PDB entry 8TAO | electron microscopy, 2.90 A resolution | chains A and B of the 4 polymer chains in the assembly

== Chain A (and B) ==
Molecule: Metabotropic glutamate receptor 5
Source organism: Homo sapiens
Notes: chain B of this document is another copy of the same molecule, construct and numbering; everything in this record applies to it too
Reference sequence: P41594 (GRM5_HUMAN); numbering as in UniProt (aligned over 20-876)
Amino-acid sequence (881 residues; row label = number of the first residue in the row; numbers below 1 keep their minus sign (Met-4 is residue -4)):
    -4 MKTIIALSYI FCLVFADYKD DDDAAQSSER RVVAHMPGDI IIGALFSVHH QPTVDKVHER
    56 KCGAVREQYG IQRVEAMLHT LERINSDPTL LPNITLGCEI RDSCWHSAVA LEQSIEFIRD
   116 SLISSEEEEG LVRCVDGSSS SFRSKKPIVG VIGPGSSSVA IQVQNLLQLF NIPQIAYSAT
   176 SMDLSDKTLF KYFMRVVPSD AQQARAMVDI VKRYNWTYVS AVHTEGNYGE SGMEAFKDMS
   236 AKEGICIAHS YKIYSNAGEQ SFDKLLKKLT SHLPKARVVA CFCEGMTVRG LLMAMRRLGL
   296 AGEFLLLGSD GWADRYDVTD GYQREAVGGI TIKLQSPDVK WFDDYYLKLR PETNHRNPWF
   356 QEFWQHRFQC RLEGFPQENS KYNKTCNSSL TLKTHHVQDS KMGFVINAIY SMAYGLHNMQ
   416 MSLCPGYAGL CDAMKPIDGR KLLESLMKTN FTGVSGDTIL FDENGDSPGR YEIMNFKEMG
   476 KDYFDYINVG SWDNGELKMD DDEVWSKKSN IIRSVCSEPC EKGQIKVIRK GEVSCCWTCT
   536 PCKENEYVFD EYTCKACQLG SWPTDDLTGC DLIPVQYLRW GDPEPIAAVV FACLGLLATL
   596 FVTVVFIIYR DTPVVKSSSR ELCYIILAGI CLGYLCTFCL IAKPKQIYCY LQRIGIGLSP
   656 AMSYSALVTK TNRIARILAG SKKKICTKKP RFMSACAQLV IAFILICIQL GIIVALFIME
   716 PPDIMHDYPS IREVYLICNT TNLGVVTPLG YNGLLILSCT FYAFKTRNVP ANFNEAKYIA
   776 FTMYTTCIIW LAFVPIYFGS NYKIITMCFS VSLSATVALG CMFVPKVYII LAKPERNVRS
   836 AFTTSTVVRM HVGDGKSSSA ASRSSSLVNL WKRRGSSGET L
Disordered / not traced: -4 to 22, 122-139, 677-685, 827-876 (chain B: -4 to 24, 122-139, 674-686, 827-876)
Differences from the reference sequence: initiating methionine (-4); expression tag (-3 to 19)
Disulfide bonds: Cys57-Cys99, Cys241-Cys530, Cys365-Cys381, Cys419-Cys426, Cys511-Cys531, Cys515-Cys534, Cys537-Cys549, Cys552-Cys565, Cys644-Cys733
Small-molecule neighbours: quisqualate (QUS; (S)-2-amino-3-(3,5-dioxo-[1,2,4]oxadiazolidin-2-yl)-propionic acid): Tyr64, Trp100, Gly150, Ser151, Ser152, Ser173, Ala174, Thr175, Tyr223, Glu279, Gly280, Asp305, Gly306, Arg310, Lys396
UniProt features mapped onto this chain:
  - binding site (L-glutamate): Tyr64, Ser152, Ser173 to Thr175, Tyr223, Asp305, Lys396
  - modified residue: Ser861 (Phosphoserine), Arg869 (Omega-N-methylarginine)
  - glycosylation (N-linked (GlcNAc...) asparagine): Asn88, Asn210, Asn378, Asn382, Asn445, Asn734
  - mutagenesis: Ser613 (S613A/K: Increased constitutive signaling activity), Ser614 (S614D: Decreased constitutive signaling activity), Lys665 (K665A: Increased constitutive signaling activity), Glu770 (E770A: Increased constitutive signaling activity)
From the paper describing this entry:
  - contacts within the chain: Glu111-Arg114
  - conformationally variable residues (helix shift, side-chain flip): Tyr779, Trp785
  - binding site for the ligand YKU: Tyr659, Thr781, Cys782, Trp785, Ser809

== Interface between chain A and chain B ==
Residue-residue contacts (32; chain A residue first):
  His53(A) - Lys182(B)  hydrogen bond (side chain-backbone)
  His53(A) - Thr183(B)  hydrogen bond (side chain-backbone)
  Arg55(A) - Leu164(B)
  Ala103(A) - Leu164(B)
  Leu106(A) - Leu164(B)  hydrophobic
  Glu107(A) - Leu164(B)
  Ile110(A) - Leu117(B)  hydrophobic
  Ile110(A) - Leu164(B)  hydrophobic
  Ile110(A) - Phe165(B)  hydrophobic
  Arg114(A) - Leu117(B)  hydrogen bond (side chain-backbone)
  Arg114(A) - Ser120(B)
  Leu117(A) - Ile110(B)  hydrophobic
  Leu117(A) - Arg114(B)  hydrogen bond (backbone-side chain)
  Leu117(A) - Leu117(B)  hydrophobic
  Ile118(A) - Ile118(B)  hydrophobic
  Glu121(A) - Arg114(B)
  Gln157(A) - Asn160(B)
  Asn160(A) - Leu106(B)
  Asn160(A) - Gln157(B)
  Leu161(A) - Ile110(B)  hydrophobic
  Leu164(A) - Arg55(B)
  Leu164(A) - Leu106(B)  hydrophobic
  Lys182(A) - His53(B)
  Thr183(A) - His53(B)  hydrogen bond (backbone-side chain)
  Leu184(A) - Tyr249(B)
  Lys186(A) - His53(B)
  Tyr249(A) - Leu184(B)
  Arg524(A) - Gly526(B)
  Arg524(A) - Tyr547(B)
  Gly526(A) - Ser529(B)
  Tyr547(A) - Lys525(B)
  Ile791(A) - Ala787(B)
Also at the interface, not in a pair above, chain A (33 interface residues in all): Val52, Ser120, Phe165, Ile523, Lys525, Lys538, Glu541, Asp545, Ala787, Gly794
Also at the interface, not in a pair above, chain B (33 interface residues in all): Val52, Ala103, Glu107, Glu121, Gln163, Lys186, Arg524, Glu527, Lys538, Glu541, Thr548, Ile791

== In short ==
Chain A and chain B each contribute 33 residues to their interface; the contacts include 5 hydrogen bonds.
Polar contacts include His53(A)-Lys182(B), His53(A)-Thr183(B) and Arg114(A)-Leu117(B). Ligands of chain A:
quisqualate. From the paper: a binding site for the ligand YKU at Tyr659(A), Thr781(A) and Cys782(A) among
others; conformational variability at Tyr779(A) and Trp785(A).
Both chains are Metabotropic glutamate receptor 5 (Homo sapiens). Entry 8TAO (Quis and CDPPB bound active
mGlu5) was determined by electron microscopy together with 8T6J, 8T7H and 8T8M from the same study.
